PDB entry 5C0D | X-ray diffraction, 1.68 A resolution | chains A and B of the 3 polymer chains in the assembly

[Chain A]
Name: HLA class I histocompatibility antigen, A-2 alpha chain
Organism: Homo sapiens
UniProtKB: P01892 (1A02_HUMAN); residues 1-276 here correspond to UniProt positions 25-300 (UniProt number = residue number + 24)
Amino-acid sequence (276 residues; row label = number of the first residue in the row):
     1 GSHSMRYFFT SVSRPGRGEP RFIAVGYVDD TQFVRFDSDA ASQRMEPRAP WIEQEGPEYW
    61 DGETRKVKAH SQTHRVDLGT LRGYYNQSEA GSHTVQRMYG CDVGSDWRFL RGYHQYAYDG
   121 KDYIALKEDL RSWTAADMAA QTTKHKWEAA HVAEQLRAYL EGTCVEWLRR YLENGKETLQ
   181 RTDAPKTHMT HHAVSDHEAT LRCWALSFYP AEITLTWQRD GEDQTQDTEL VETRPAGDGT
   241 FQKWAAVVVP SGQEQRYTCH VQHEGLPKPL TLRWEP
Disulfide bonds: Cys101-Cys164, Cys203-Cys259

[Chain B]
Name: Beta-2-microglobulin
Organism: Homo sapiens
UniProtKB: P61769 (B2MG_HUMAN); residues 1-99 here correspond to UniProt positions 21-119 (UniProt number = residue number + 20)
Amino-acid sequence (100 residues; row label = number of the first residue in the row; numbering starts at 0):
     0 MIQRTPKIQV YSRHPAENGK SNFLNCYVSG FHPSDIEVDL LKNGERIEKV EHSDLSFSKD
    60 WSFYLLYYTE FTPTEKDEYA CRVNHVTLSQ PKIVKWDRDM
Disulfide bonds: Cys25-Cys80
Differences from the reference sequence: initiating methionine (0)
Swiss-Prot annotation at these positions:
  - modified residue: Gln2 (Pyrrolidone carboxylic acid)
  - glycosylation: Ile1 (N-linked (Glc) (glycation) isoleucine), Lys19 (N-linked (Glc) (glycation) lysine), Lys41 (N-linked (Glc) (glycation) lysine), Lys48 (N-linked (Glc) (glycation) lysine), Lys58 (N-linked (Glc) (glycation) lysine), Lys91 (N-linked (Glc) (glycation) lysine), Lys94 (N-linked (Glc) (glycation) lysine)

[Interface between chain A and chain B]
Contacting residue pairs (59):
  Phe8(A) - Ser55(B)
  Phe8(A) - Phe56(B)
  Phe9(A) - Phe56(B)
  Thr10(A) - Phe56(B)
  Thr10(A) - Phe62(B)
  Val12(A) - Ser33(B)
  Ile23(A) - Leu54(B)
  Val25(A) - Asp53(B)
  Val25(A) - Leu54(B)
  Val25(A) - Ser55(B)
  Tyr27(A) - Ser55(B)
  Tyr27(A) - Tyr63(B)  hydrogen bond
  Gln32(A) - Asp53(B)  hydrogen bond
  Arg35(A) - Asp53(B)  salt bridge
  His93(A) - Met0(B)
  Gln96(A) - His31(B)  hydrogen bond
  Gln96(A) - Phe56(B)
  Gln96(A) - Trp60(B)  hydrogen bond (side chain-backbone)
  Gln96(A) - Phe62(B)
  Arg97(A) - Phe56(B)
  Met98(A) - Lys58(B)
  Tyr113(A) - Lys58(B)
  Gln115(A) - Lys58(B)
  Gln115(A) - Trp60(B)
  Tyr116(A) - Trp60(B)
  Ala117(A) - Trp60(B)
  Asp119(A) - Met0(B)
  Asp119(A) - Ile1(B)
  Asp119(A) - His31(B)
  Gly120(A) - Arg3(B)  hydrogen bond (backbone-side chain)
  Gly120(A) - His31(B)
  Gly120(A) - Trp60(B)
  Asp122(A) - Trp60(B)  hydrogen bond
  His192(A) - Asp98(B)  salt bridge
  Arg202(A) - Asp98(B)  hydrogen bond (side chain-backbone)
  Arg202(A) - Met99(B)
  Trp204(A) - Asp98(B)
  Trp204(A) - Met99(B)
  Val231(A) - Gln8(B)
  Glu232(A) - Lys6(B)  salt bridge
  Glu232(A) - Gln8(B)  hydrogen bond (backbone-side chain)
  Glu232(A) - Tyr26(B)
  Glu232(A) - Ser28(B)  hydrogen bond
  Arg234(A) - Gln8(B)  hydrogen bond
  Arg234(A) - Tyr10(B)
  Arg234(A) - Met99(B)  hydrogen bond (side chain-backbone)
  Pro235(A) - Tyr10(B)  hydrogen bond (backbone-side chain)
  Pro235(A) - Asn24(B)
  Pro235(A) - Tyr26(B)
  Ala236(A) - Arg12(B)  hydrogen bond (backbone-side chain)
  Ala236(A) - Asn24(B)
  Gly237(A) - Arg12(B)  hydrogen bond (backbone-side chain)
  Gly237(A) - Leu65(B)
  Asp238(A) - Arg12(B)
  Asp238(A) - His13(B)
  Gln242(A) - Tyr10(B)
  Gln242(A) - Ser11(B)  hydrogen bond (side chain-backbone)
  Gln242(A) - Arg12(B)  hydrogen bond (side chain-backbone)
  Trp244(A) - Met99(B)  hydrogen bond (side chain-backbone)
Other interface residues (no listed pair), chain A (36 interface residues in all): Arg48, Thr94, Lys121, Thr233
Other interface residues (no listed pair), chain B (26 interface residues in all): Asp59

[In short]
36 residues of chain A and 26 residues of chain B are in contact; the contacts include 17 hydrogen bonds and 3
salt bridges. Among the polar pairs are Arg35(A)-Asp53(B), His192(A)-Asp98(B) and Glu232(A)-Lys6(B).
Here chain A is HLA class I histocompatibility antigen, A-2 alpha chain and chain B is Beta-2-microglobulin,
both from Homo sapiens. Entry 5C0D (HLA-A02 carrying AQWGPDPAAA) was determined by X-ray diffraction (same
publication as 5C07, 5C08, 5C09, 5C0A, 5C0B, 5C0C and 6 further entries).
